PDB entry 6CRM | X-ray diffraction, 2.19 A resolution | chains A and B

# Chain A
Molecule: RecQ
Source organism: Cronobacter sakazakii (strain ATCC BAA-894)
UniProtKB: A7MQK9 (A7MQK9_CROS8); residues 1-521 here = UniProt positions 1-521
Amino-acid sequence (541 residues; each row starts with the number of its first residue; numbers below 1 keep their minus sign (Met-19 is residue -19)):
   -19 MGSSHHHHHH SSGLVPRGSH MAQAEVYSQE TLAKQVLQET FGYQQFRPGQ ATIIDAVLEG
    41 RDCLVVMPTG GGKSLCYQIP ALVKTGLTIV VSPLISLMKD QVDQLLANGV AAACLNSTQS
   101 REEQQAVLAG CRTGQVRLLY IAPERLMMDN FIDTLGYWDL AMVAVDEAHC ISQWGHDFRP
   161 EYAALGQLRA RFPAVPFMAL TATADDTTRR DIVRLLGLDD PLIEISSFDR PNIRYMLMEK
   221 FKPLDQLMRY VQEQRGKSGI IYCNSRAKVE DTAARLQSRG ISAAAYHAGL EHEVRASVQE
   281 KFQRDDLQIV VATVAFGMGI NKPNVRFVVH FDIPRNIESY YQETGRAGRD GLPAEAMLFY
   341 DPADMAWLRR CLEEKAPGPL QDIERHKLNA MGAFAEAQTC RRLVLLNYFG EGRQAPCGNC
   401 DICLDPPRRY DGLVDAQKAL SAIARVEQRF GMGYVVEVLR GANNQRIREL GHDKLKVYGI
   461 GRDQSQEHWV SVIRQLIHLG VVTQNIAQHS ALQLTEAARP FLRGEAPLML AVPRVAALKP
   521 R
Disordered / not traced: -19 to 4, 517-521
Construct notes: initiating methionine (-19); expression tag (-18 to 0)
Metal / ion sites: Zn2+: Cys380, Cys397, Cys400, Cys403
From the paper describing this entry:
  - binding site for the 37-nt DNA strand (chain B): Lys222, Ser245, Lys248, Asp312
  - conformationally variable residues (side-chain flip): Lys248
  - mutagenesis - S245A, D312A: abolished catalytic activity
  - mutagenesis - D312A: decreased stability
  - mutagenesis - D312A (3-4-fold): increased binding to partial duplex DNA
  - mutagenesis - D312A: unchanged binding to G4 DNA

# Chain B
Molecule: 37-nt DNA strand
Sequence (37 nucleotides; each row starts with the number of its first residue; numbers below 1 keep their minus sign (DT-2 is residue -2)):
    -2 TTAGGGTTAG GGTTAGGGTT AGGGTCGGTG CCTTACT
Disordered / not traced: -2 to 18, 33-34
From the paper describing this entry:
  - contacts within the chain: DG21-DC23 (pi stacking)

# Chain A / chain B interface
Residue-residue contacts (55):
  Pro73(A) - DG27(B)  phosphate contact
  Leu74(A) - DG27(B)  phosphate contact
  Leu74(A) - DC28(B)  phosphate contact
  Ile75(A) - DC28(B)  hydrogen bond to the phosphate
  Ile75(A) - DC29(B)  phosphate contact
  Leu95(A) - DC29(B)  phosphate contact
  Asn96(A) - DC29(B)  phosphate contact
  Ser97(A) - DC29(B)  hydrogen bond to the phosphate
  Ala122(A) - DC28(B)  phosphate contact
  Glu124(A) - DG27(B)  hydrogen bond to the base
  Glu124(A) - DC28(B)  base contact
  Arg125(A) - DC29(B)  salt bridge to the phosphate
  Arg125(A) - DT30(B)  salt bridge to the phosphate
  Gln153(A) - DT26(B)  base contact
  Trp154(A) - DT26(B)  hydrogen bond to the base
  Phe158(A) - DT26(B)  stacking on the base
  Phe158(A) - DG27(B)  base contact
  Arg159(A) - DG27(B)  hydrogen bond to the sugar
  Arg159(A) - DC28(B)  hydrogen bond to the sugar
  Lys220(A) - DG21(B)  base contact
  Lys222(A) - DG19(B)  salt bridge to the phosphate
  Lys222(A) - DG20(B)  phosphate contact
  Pro223(A) - DG20(B)  phosphate contact
  Pro223(A) - DG21(B)  phosphate contact
  Leu224(A) - DG20(B)  hydrogen bond to the phosphate
  Asp225(A) - DG20(B)  phosphate contact
  Asn244(A) - DG21(B)  hydrogen bond to the base
  Asn244(A) - DC23(B)  hydrogen bond to the base
  Asn244(A) - DG24(B)  hydrogen bond to the sugar
  Asn244(A) - DG25(B)  sugar contact
  Ser245(A) - DG21(B)  hydrogen bond to the base
  Ser245(A) - DG24(B)  phosphate contact
  Ser245(A) - DG25(B)  phosphate contact
  Arg246(A) - DG25(B)  hydrogen bond to the phosphate
  Arg246(A) - DT26(B)  salt bridge to the phosphate
  Lys248(A) - DG21(B)  salt bridge to the phosphate
  His267(A) - DT26(B)  phosphate contact
  Ala268(A) - DT26(B)  hydrogen bond to the phosphate
  Ala268(A) - DG27(B)  phosphate contact
  Arg275(A) - DG27(B)  salt bridge to the phosphate
  Thr293(A) - DG25(B)  hydrogen bond to the phosphate
  Thr293(A) - DT26(B)  hydrogen bond to the phosphate
  Val294(A) - DT26(B)  sugar contact
  Ala295(A) - DT26(B)  phosphate contact
  Asp312(A) - DG21(B)  hydrogen bond to the base
  Arg315(A) - DG24(B)  hydrogen bond to the base
  Arg315(A) - DG25(B)  base contact
  Asp344(A) - DG21(B)  base contact
  Asp344(A) - DC23(B)  hydrogen bond to the base
  Trp347(A) - DC23(B)  stacking on the base
  Trp347(A) - DG24(B)  hydrogen bond to the phosphate
  Cys351(A) - DG24(B)  base contact
  Glu354(A) - DG24(B)  base contact
  Lys355(A) - DG24(B)  hydrogen bond to the base
  Lys355(A) - DG25(B)  base contact
Interface residues without a listed pair, chain A (41 interface residues in all): Arg101, Gln104, Cys243, Ala247, Gly269, Ala343
Interface residues without a listed pair, chain B (12 interface residues in all): DT31

# Overview
Chain A and chain B form an interface of 41 and 12 residues respectively, with 20 hydrogen bonds, 6 salt
bridges and 2 aromatic stacking contacts. Polar contacts include Glu124(A)-DG27(B), Trp154(A)-DT26(B) and
Asn244(A)-DG21(B). The paper reports a binding site for the 37-nt DNA strand (chain B) at Lys222(A), Ser245(A)
and Lys248(A) among others; S245A and D312A of chain A abolish catalytic activity.
Here chain A is RecQ (Cronobacter sakazakii (strain ATCC BAA-894)) and chain B is a 37-nt DNA strand. Entry
6CRM (Crystal Structure of RecQ catalytic core from C. sakazakii bound to an unfolded G-quadruplex) was
determined by X-ray diffraction.
